Entry 1CYQ (X-ray diffraction, 1.93 A resolution); this record covers chains D and A of the 4 polymer chains in the assembly.

# Chain D
Molecule: 21-nt DNA strand
Sequence (21 nucleotides; each row starts with the number of its first residue):
   501 TTGACTCTCT TAAGAGAGTC A
Metal / ion sites: Mg2+: DA513, DG514 (shared with Asn-119(A) of chain A)

# Chain A
Protein: Intron-encoded homing endonuclease I-ppoi
Source organism: Physarum polycephalum
Notes: EC 3.1.-.-
Reference sequence: Q94702 (PPO1_PHYPO); residues 2-163 here = UniProt positions 2-163
Sequence (162 residues; numbered 2 to 163; the number before each row is that of its first residue):
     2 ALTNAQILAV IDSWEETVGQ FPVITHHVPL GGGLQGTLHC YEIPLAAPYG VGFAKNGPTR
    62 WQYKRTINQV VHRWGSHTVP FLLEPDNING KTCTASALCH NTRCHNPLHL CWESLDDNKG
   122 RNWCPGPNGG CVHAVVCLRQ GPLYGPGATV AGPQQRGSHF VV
Differences from the reference sequence: engineered mutation Ala-98 (His in Q94702)
Metal / ion sites: Zn2+ site 1: Cys-41, Cys-100, Cys-105, His-110; Mg2+: Asn-119 (shared with DA513(D), DG514(D) of chain D); Zn2+ site 2: Cys-125, Cys-132, His-134, Cys-138
From the paper describing this entry:
  - Mg2+ coordination: Asn-119
  - catalytic residues: Asn-119
  - mutagenesis - H98A: abolished catalytic activity
  - conformationally variable residues (side-chain flip): Arg-61
  - binding site for the 21-nt DNA strand (chain D): Arg-61

# How chain D and chain A interact
Contacting residue pairs - 25 pairs, chain D then chain A:
  DA513(D) with Leu-116(A), base contact; Asn-119(A), phosphate contact; Lys-120(A), base contact; Asn-123(A), hydrogen bond to the phosphate; Leu-144(A), phosphate contact
  DG514(D) with Arg-61(A), base contact; Thr-95(A), phosphate contact; Ala-96(A), sugar contact; Ser-97(A), phosphate contact; Ala-98(A), hydrogen bond to the phosphate; Leu-116(A), sugar contact; Asn-119(A), hydrogen bond to the phosphate
  DA515(D) with Asn-57(A), base contact; Arg-61(A), salt bridge to the phosphate; Thr-79(A), phosphate contact; Thr-95(A), phosphate contact; Ala-96(A), hydrogen bond to the phosphate; Trp-113(A), phosphate contact
  DG516(D) with Asn-57(A), hydrogen bond to the base; Gln-63(A), base contact; Gly-76(A), hydrogen bond to the phosphate
  DA517(D) with Asn-57(A), base contact; Gln-63(A), hydrogen bond to the base; Arg-74(A), base contact
  DG518(D) with Arg-74(A), hydrogen bond to the base
Interface residues without a listed pair, chain D (7 interface residues in all): DA512
Interface residues without a listed pair, chain A (17 interface residues in all): Trp-75

# Summary
Chain D and chain A form an interface of 7 and 17 residues respectively; the contacts include 8 hydrogen bonds
and 1 salt bridge. Polar pairs include DG516(D)/Asn-57(A), DA517(D)/Gln-63(A) and DG518(D)/Arg-74(A).
Asn-119(A), DA513(D) and DG514(D) coordinate Mg2+. From the paper: the catalytic residue Asn-119(A); H98A of
chain A abolishes catalytic activity.
Here chain D is a 21-nt DNA strand and chain A is Intron-encoded homing endonuclease I-ppoi (Physarum
polycephalum). Entry 1CYQ (Intron encoded homing endonuclease I-ppoi (H98A)/DNA homing site complex) was
determined by X-ray diffraction, deposited together with 1CZ0.
